Entry 4MP3 (X-ray diffraction, 2.11 A resolution); this record covers chain A.

== Chain A ==
Name: Putative ornithine cyclodeaminase
From: Staphylococcus aureus subsp. aureus
UniProt: Q8NYS7 (Q8NYS7_STAAW); residue numbers follow UniProt; this construct covers 1-336
Amino-acid sequence (339 residues; numbered -2 to 336; the number before each row is that of its first residue; numbers below 1 keep their minus sign (Gly-2 is residue -2)):
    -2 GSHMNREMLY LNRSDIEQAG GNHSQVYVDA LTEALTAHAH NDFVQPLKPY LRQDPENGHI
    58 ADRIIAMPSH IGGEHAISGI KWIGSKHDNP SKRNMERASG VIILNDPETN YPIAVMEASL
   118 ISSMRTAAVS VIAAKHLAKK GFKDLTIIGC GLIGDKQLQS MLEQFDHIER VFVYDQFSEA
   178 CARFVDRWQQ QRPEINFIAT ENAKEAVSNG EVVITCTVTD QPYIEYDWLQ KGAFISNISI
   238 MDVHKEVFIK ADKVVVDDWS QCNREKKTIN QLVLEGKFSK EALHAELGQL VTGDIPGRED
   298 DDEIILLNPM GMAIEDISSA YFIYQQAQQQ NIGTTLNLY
Disordered / not traced: -2 to 1, 51-55
Sequence notes: expression tag (-2 to 0)
Modified / non-standard residues: Mse5, Mse64, Mse92, Mse113, Mse121, Mse158, Mse238, Mse307, Mse309 (selenomethionine; parent Met)

== Overview ==
Chain A is Putative ornithine cyclodeaminase (Staphylococcus aureus subsp. aureus); the structure,
Staphyloferrin B precursor biosynthetic enzyme selenomethionine-labeled SbnB, was determined by X-ray
diffraction, deposited together with 4M54, 4MP6 and 4MPD.
